Entry 7C08 (X-ray diffraction, 3.35 A resolution); this record covers chains A and B of the 3 polymer chains in the assembly.

Chain A:
Protein: Splicing factor U2AF 23 kDa subunit
Organism: Schizosaccharomyces pombe 972h-
Reference sequence: Q09176 (U2AF1_SCHPO); numbering as in UniProt (aligned over 1-216)
Chain sequence (216 residues; each row starts with the number of its first residue):
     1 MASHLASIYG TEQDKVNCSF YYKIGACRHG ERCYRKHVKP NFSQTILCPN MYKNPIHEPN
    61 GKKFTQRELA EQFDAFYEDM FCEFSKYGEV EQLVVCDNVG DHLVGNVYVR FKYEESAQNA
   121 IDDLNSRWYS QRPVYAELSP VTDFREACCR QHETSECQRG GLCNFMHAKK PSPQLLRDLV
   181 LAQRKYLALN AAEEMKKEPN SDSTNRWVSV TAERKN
Unresolved in the structure: 1, 194-216
Differences from the reference sequence: engineered mutation Y34 (Ser in Q09176)
Curated features (UniProtKB/Swiss-Prot):
  - zinc finger: E12 to P40 (C3H1-type 1), D143 to K170 (C3H1-type 2)
Ion coordination: Zn2+ site 1: C18, C27, C33, H37; Zn2+ site 2: C149, C157, C163, H167
Reported in the primary citation:
  - binding site for the 6-nt RNA strand: H29, Y34
  - mutagenesis - H29A: decreased binding to the 6-nt RNA strand

Chain B:
Protein: Splicing factor U2AF 59 kDa subunit
Organism: Schizosaccharomyces pombe 972h-
Reference sequence: P36629 (U2AF2_SCHPO); residue numbers follow UniProt; this construct covers 93-161
Chain sequence (69 residues; each row starts with the number of its first residue):
    93 SSVGRSRSPP PSRERSVRSI EQELEQLRDV TPINQWKRKR SLWDIKPPGY ELVTADQAKM
   153 SGVFPLPGA
Unresolved in the structure: 93-105

Chain A / chain B interface:
Pairs across the interface (63):
  P49(A) - L158(B)
  N50(A) - P159(B)
  M51(A) - W135(B)  hydrophobic
  E78(A) - W128(B)
  D79(A) - R130(B)  salt bridge
  D79(A) - S133(B)  hydrogen bond
  D79(A) - L134(B)  hydrogen bond (side chain-backbone)
  D79(A) - W135(B)  hydrogen bond (backbone-side chain)
  M80(A) - W135(B)
  F81(A) - I125(B)  hydrophobic
  C82(A) - W128(B)  hydrophobic
  C82(A) - R130(B)
  E83(A) - R130(B)  salt bridge
  E83(A) - W135(B)
  S85(A) - I125(B)
  D101(A) - P159(B)
  D101(A) - G160(B)
  V104(A) - P159(B)  hydrophobic
  L124(A) - W135(B)  hydrophobic
  N125(A) - A147(B)
  N125(A) - K151(B)  hydrogen bond (backbone-side chain)
  S126(A) - A147(B)
  R127(A) - W135(B)
  R127(A) - D136(B)  salt bridge
  R127(A) - A147(B)
  W128(A) - W135(B)
  W128(A) - D136(B)  hydrogen bond (backbone-backbone)
  W128(A) - I137(B)
  W128(A) - K138(B)
  W128(A) - P139(B)
  W128(A) - Y142(B)  hydrophobic
  W128(A) - V145(B)
  W128(A) - T146(B)
  W128(A) - A147(B)
  W128(A) - A150(B)  hydrophobic
  Y129(A) - L134(B)
  Y129(A) - W135(B)
  S130(A) - L134(B)  hydrogen bond (backbone-backbone)
  Q131(A) - I137(B)  hydrogen bond (backbone-backbone)
  Q131(A) - K138(B)
  Q131(A) - P139(B)
  Q131(A) - F156(B)
  P133(A) - A147(B)
  P133(A) - K151(B)
  P133(A) - F156(B)
  V134(A) - K151(B)
  Y135(A) - K151(B)
  Y135(A) - F156(B)  hydrogen bond (side chain-backbone)
  Y135(A) - L158(B)  hydrophobic
  D178(A) - W128(B)
  L179(A) - W128(B)  hydrophobic
  A182(A) - T123(B)
  A182(A) - P124(B)
  A182(A) - I125(B)  hydrogen bond (backbone-backbone)
  A182(A) - W128(B)
  R184(A) - E115(B)
  K185(A) - L119(B)
  K185(A) - V122(B)
  K185(A) - P124(B)
  Y186(A) - I125(B)  hydrophobic
  Y186(A) - N126(B)
  A191(A) - I112(B)
  A192(A) - I112(B)  hydrophobic
Interface residues without a listed pair, chain A (37 interface residues in all): R132, L175, L181, Q183, A188, L189
Interface residues without a listed pair, chain B (31 interface residues in all): L116, R132, P140, D148

Summary:
The interface between chain A and chain B involves 37 residues on one side and 31 on the other, with 9
hydrogen bonds and 3 salt bridges. Polar contacts include D79(A)-R130(B), E83(A)-R130(B) and R127(A)-D136(B).
From the paper: a binding site for the 6-nt RNA strand at H29(A) and Y34(A); H29A of chain A reduces binding
to the 6-nt RNA strand.
Chain A is Splicing factor U2AF 23 kDa subunit and chain B is Splicing factor U2AF 59 kDa subunit, both from
Schizosaccharomyces pombe 972h-; the structure, Crystal structure of S34Y mutant of yeast U2AF1 complex bound
to 3' splice site RNA, 5'-UAGGU, was determined by X-ray diffraction, deposited together with 7C06 and 7C07.
